Entry 8YY9 (electron microscopy, 2.70 A resolution); this record covers chains L and C of the 39 polymer chains in the assembly.

[Chain L]
Name: Reaction center protein L chain
Source organism: Dinoroseobacter shibae DFL 12
UniProtKB: A8LQ16 (A8LQ16_DINSH); residue numbers follow UniProt; this construct covers 1-279
Amino-acid sequence (279 residues; each row starts with the number of its first residue):
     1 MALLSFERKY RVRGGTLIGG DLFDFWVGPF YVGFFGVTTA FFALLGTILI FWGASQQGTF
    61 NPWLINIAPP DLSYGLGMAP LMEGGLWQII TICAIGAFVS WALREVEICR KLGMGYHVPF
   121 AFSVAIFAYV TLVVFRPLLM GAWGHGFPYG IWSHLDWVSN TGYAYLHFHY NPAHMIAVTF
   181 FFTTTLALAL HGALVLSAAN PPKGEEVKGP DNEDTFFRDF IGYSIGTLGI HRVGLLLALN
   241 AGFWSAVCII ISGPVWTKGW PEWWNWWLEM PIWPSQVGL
Disordered / not traced: 1, 276-279
Bound ions: Fe ion: H191, H231 (shared with 2 residues of chain M)
Small-molecule neighbours:
  - bacteriochlorophyll a (BCL), molecule 1: T47, I50, F98, F122, A125, I126, A128, Y129, L132, F147, I151, W152, H154, L155, W157, V158, S159, T161, G162, Y163, F168, H169, H174, A177, V178, F181, F182, A241, S245, A246, C248, I249
  - bacteriochlorophyll a (BCL), molecule 2: H169, H174, M175, V178, T179, F182, T183, L186
  - bacteriochlorophyll a / bacteriopheophytin a: V158, Y163, H169, F182, T185, L186, A189, L190, F220, I221
  - bacteriopheophytin a (BPH): T39, F42, A43, G46, T47, I50, I90, C93, A94, A97, F98, W101, E105, V118, A121, F122, V124, A125, I126, Y129, F147, P148, Y149, G150, I151, H154, F181
  - cardiolipin / MW9: A2, G28, P29, F30, A40, A43, L44, T47, F51, W63, I151, W152
  - MW9 ((21R,24R,27S)-24,27,28-trihydroxy-18,24-dioxo-19,23,25-trioxa-24lambda~5~-phosphaoctacosan-21-yl (9Z)-octadec-9-enoate), molecule 1: A2, V27, G28, L44, T47, F51
  - MW9, molecule 2: I50, F51, G58, T59, F60, N61, P62, W63, I65, Y149, I151
  - MW9, molecule 3: N200, P201, P202
  - MW9, molecule 4: I272, W273, P274
  - ubiquinone-10 (U10), molecule 1: V27, F30, V32, G36, V37, T39, A40, W101, R104
  - ubiquinone-10 (U10), molecule 2: F120, V124, F180, T183, L186, A187, L190, H191, L194, F217, I221, Y223, S224, I225, G226, I230, V233, L237, L239, N240, F243, W244
Reported in the primary citation:
  - binding site for bacteriochlorophyll a: H174

[Chain C]
Name: Photosynthetic reaction center cytochrome c subunit
Source organism: Dinoroseobacter shibae DFL 12
UniProtKB: A8LQ18 (A8LQ18_DINSH); numbering as in UniProt (aligned over 1-360)
Amino-acid sequence (360 residues; each row starts with the number of its first residue):
     1 MLPKWFDEWN SKNPTDIYKP AIVVGVAGGA VFAAALLVSW GQPLATDSMQ TGPRGTGMSV
    61 PEFVSDLDTP DPTIEVFLAS TSDPVIPEEG AQTAGEAYEN VDPVLADLTV ENYDRLLAAM
   121 RSWTGIPDLL EDPDHYQSKV AINMIQMNQT INEEWAGHVY ANAEVGVTCF TCHRGQAVPS
   181 EVWYRIDPVT ENTSGWASVQ NRATSLSQFT SLPSDALYQY LLNYEQIAVH DLESRVETLP
   241 GDPTWQNTER TYSLMNYFSN SLGRNCVFCH NSRAFYDPAQ HTPQWATAML GISMVQELNN
   301 EWIVPIGEAH LPPERLGPVY NDVPKLACKT CHKGYQQPLQ GLNVVADWPE LATTEGPFYD
Disordered / not traced: 1-8
Bound ions: heme c Fe site 1: H158, H332; heme c Fe site 2 near H173 (its only coordinating residue here); heme c Fe site 3 near H270 (its only coordinating residue here)
Small-molecule neighbours:
  - heme c (HEC), molecule 1: M120, T124, L129, Y136, Q137, V140, A141, M144, I145, N148, I151, V167, T168, C169, C172, H173, A177, V178, P179, V182, I303, L311, R315, P324, L326, T330, L351
  - heme c (HEC), molecule 2: H158, V159, Y160, A161, N162, A163, V165, G166, V167, F258, L262, F268, Q284, T287, A288, G291, I292, M294, V295, L326, A327, C328, C331, H332, Q336, Q337, P338
  - heme c (HEC), molecule 3: I227, A228, V229, H230, T251, Y252, M255, F258, S259, N265, C266, C269, H270, F275, Y276, Q284, W285, A288, M289, I292

[Interface between chain L and chain C]
Residue-residue contacts - 59 pairs, chain L then chain C:
  A68(L) with R54(C), hydrogen bond (backbone-side chain); G55(C)
  P69(L) with R54(C); G55(C)
  P70(L) with R54(C)
  D71(L) with Q50(C), hydrogen bond; R54(C)
  L72(L) with S48(C); Q50(C), hydrogen bond (backbone-side chain); S59(C)
  M82(L) with R54(C), hydrogen bond (backbone-side chain)
  E83(L) with R54(C)
  G84(L) with R54(C)
  L138(L) with Q42(C)
  L139(L) with Q42(C); T46(C)
  M140(L) with T46(C)
  H145(L) with S48(C), hydrogen bond
  G146(L) with G55(C)
  P148(L) with G55(C)
  D156(L) with R273(C), salt bridge
  W157(L) with G55(C); T56(C); G57(C)
  S159(L) with S272(C), hydrogen bond (backbone-side chain); R273(C)
  N160(L) with T56(C); G57(C); M58(C); V267(C); N271(C), hydrogen bond; S272(C), hydrogen bond (side chain-backbone)
  T161(L) with G57(C)
  Y163(L) with Y252(C); C266(C), hydrogen bond (backbone-side chain); S272(C); F275(C), hydrophobic
  A164(L) with N265(C), hydrogen bond (backbone-side chain); V267(C), hydrophobic
  Y165(L) with P61(C), hydrophobic
  L166(L) with S259(C); N260(C); N265(C); C266(C), hydrophobic
  H167(L) with Y252(C), hydrogen bond
  Y170(L) with F209(C); T210(C); S211(C), hydrogen bond
  P254(L) with T46(C); F63(C)
  V255(L) with F63(C)
  T257(L) with P61(C); F63(C)
  P261(L) with Q208(C); F209(C); T210(C)
  E262(L) with F209(C)
  N265(L) with F209(C)
  L268(L) with A203(C), hydrophobic
Interface residues without a listed pair, chain L (36 interface residues in all): S73, G144, G253, W256
Interface residues without a listed pair, chain C (32 interface residues in all): L44, M49, E62, N256, R264

[In short]
36 residues of chain L and 32 residues of chain C are in contact, with 12 hydrogen bonds and 1 salt bridge.
Among the polar pairs are D156(L)-R273(C), A68(L)-R54(C) and D71(L)-Q50(C). From the paper: a binding site for
bacteriochlorophyll a at H174(L).
Here chain L is Reaction center protein L chain and chain C is Photosynthetic reaction center cytochrome c
subunit, both from Dinoroseobacter shibae DFL 12. Entry 8YY9 (Cryo-EM structure of a tri-heme
cytochrome-associated RC-LH1 complex from a marine photoheterotrophic bacterium, purified with magnesium-free
...) was determined by electron microscopy, deposited together with 8YZ2 and 9KM0.
